PDB entry 7VAJ | electron microscopy, 3.10 A resolution | chains K and L of the 12 polymer chains in the assembly

[Chain K]
Name: V-type ATP synthase subunit G
Organism: Thermus thermophilus HB8
UniProt: Q5SIT5 (Q5SIT5_THET8); residue numbers follow UniProt; this construct covers 1-120
Amino-acid sequence (120 residues; each row starts with the number of its first residue):
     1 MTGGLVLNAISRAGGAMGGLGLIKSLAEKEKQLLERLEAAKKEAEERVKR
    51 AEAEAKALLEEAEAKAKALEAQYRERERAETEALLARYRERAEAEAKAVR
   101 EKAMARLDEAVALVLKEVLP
Not modelled in the structure: 1-80

[Chain L]
Name: V-type ATP synthase subunit E
Organism: Thermus thermophilus HB8
UniProt: P74901 (VATE_THET8); residues 1-188 here = UniProt positions 1-188
Amino-acid sequence (188 residues; row label = number of the first residue in the row):
     1 MSKLEAILSQEVEAEIQALLQEAEAKAEAVKREAEEKAKALLQARERALE
    51 AQYRAALRRAESAGELLVATARTQARGEVLEEVRRRVREALEALPQKPEW
   101 PEVVRKLALEALEALPGAKALVANPEDLPHLEALARERGVELQAEPALRL
   151 GVRAVGAEGKTQVENSLLARLDRAWDALSSKVAQALWG
Not modelled in the structure: 1-60

[Interface between chain K and chain L]
Pairs across the interface - 32 pairs, chain K then chain L:
  Y88(K) with E61(L); G64(L); E65(L), hydrogen bond; V68(L)
  R89(K) with L67(L)
  R91(K) with E65(L), salt bridge
  A92(K) with V68(L), hydrophobic
  V99(K) with R76(L); W187(L)
  R100(K) with A75(L)
  A103(K) with V79(L), hydrophobic; L186(L)
  R106(K) with A185(L), hydrogen bond (side chain-backbone); L186(L); W187(L)
  L107(K) with V79(L), hydrophobic; E82(L); V83(L), hydrophobic; R86(L); L186(L)
  D108(K) with R86(L), salt bridge
  V111(K) with R86(L); V87(L), hydrophobic
  V114(K) with L178(L), hydrophobic
  L115(K) with V87(L), hydrophobic; L91(L), hydrophobic
  E117(K) with L178(L)
  V118(K) with R170(L), hydrogen bond (backbone-side chain); L171(L)
  P120(K) with V103(L), hydrophobic; K106(L), hydrogen bond (backbone-side chain); L107(L), hydrophobic
Interface residues without a listed pair, chain K (21 interface residues in all): A96, K102, A110, L113, L119
Interface residues without a listed pair, chain L (30 interface residues in all): A71, E78, A90, L94, E110, L167, V182, G188

[Overview]
21 residues of chain K face 30 of chain L across their interface; the contacts include 4 hydrogen bonds and 2
salt bridges. Polar pairs include R91(K)-E65(L), D108(K)-R86(L) and Y88(K)-E65(L).
Here chain K is V-type ATP synthase subunit G and chain L is V-type ATP synthase subunit E, both from Thermus
thermophilus HB8. Entry 7VAJ (Nucleotide-free V1EG domain of V/A-ATPase from Thermus thermophilus, state1-2)
was determined by electron microscopy (same publication as 7VAI, 7VAK, 7VAL, 7VAM, 7VAN, 7VAO and 11 further
entries).
